Entry 3RQ7 (X-ray diffraction, 1.55 A resolution); this record covers chains A and B.

Chain A:
Protein: Serine/threonine-protein kinase PLK1
Organism: Homo sapiens
Notes: EC 2.7.11.21
UniProt: P53350 (PLK1_HUMAN); residue numbers follow UniProt; this construct covers 371-603
Amino-acid sequence (237 residues; each row starts with the number of its first residue):
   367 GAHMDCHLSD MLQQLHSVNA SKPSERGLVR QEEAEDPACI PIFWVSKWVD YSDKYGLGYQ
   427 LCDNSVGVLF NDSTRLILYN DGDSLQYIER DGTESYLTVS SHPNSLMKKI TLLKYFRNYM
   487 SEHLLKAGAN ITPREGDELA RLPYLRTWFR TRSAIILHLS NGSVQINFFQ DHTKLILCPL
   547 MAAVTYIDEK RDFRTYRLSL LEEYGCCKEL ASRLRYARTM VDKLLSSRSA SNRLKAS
Disordered / not traced: 367-372, 496-498, 501-507, 595-603
Construct notes: expression tag (367-370)
UniProt features mapped onto this chain:
  - region: A493 to R507 (Linker), H538 to K540 (Important for interaction with phosphorylated proteins)
  - modified residue: S375 (Phosphoserine), S450 (Phosphoserine), T498 (Phosphothreonine)
  - cross-link: K492 (Glycyl lysine isopeptide (Lys-Gly) (interchain with G-Cter in ubiquitin))
  - mutagenesis: W414 (W414F: Abolishes interaction with CDC25C and reduces centrosomal localization; W414F: No effect on centrosomal localization, nor on S-phase progression; when asscociated with A-427 ...), V415 (V415A: Loss of centrosomal localization and of S-phase progression; when associated with A- 414 and A-427), L427 (L427A: No effect on centrosomal localization, nor on S-phase progression; when associated with A-414. Loss of centrosomal localization and of S-phase progression; when associated with A- 414 and A-415), K492 (K492R: Severe mitotic defects leading to prometaphase delay. Increased localization at kinetochores leading to increased levels of phosphorylated BUBR1), H538 (H538A: In pincer mutant; loss of centrosomal location and decreased interaction with phosphorylated CDC25C and BUB1; when associated with M-540), K540 (K540M: In pincer mutant; loss of centrosomal location and decreased interaction with phosphorylated CDC25C and BUB1; when associated with A-538)
Reported in the primary citation:
  - conformationally variable residues (side-chain flip): Y417, Y481

Chain B:
Protein: C6H5(CH2)8-derivatized peptide inhibitor
Amino-acid sequence (7 residues; row label = number of the first residue in the row):
     1 XPLHSTX
Modified residues: ACE (acetyl group) at position 1, NH2 (amino group) at position 7; H4 (3-(8-phenyloctyl)-l-histidine; 56A); T6 (phosphothreonine; TPO)

Interface between chain A and chain B:
Pairs across the interface (24):
  K413(A) - S5(B)
  W414(A) - P2(B)
  W414(A) - L3(B)
  W414(A) - H4(B)
  W414(A) - S5(B)  hydrogen bond (backbone-side chain)
  V415(A) - L3(B)
  V415(A) - H4(B)
  D416(A) - L3(B)  hydrogen bond (backbone-backbone)
  Y417(A) - H4(B)
  Y421(A) - H4(B)
  L478(A) - H4(B)
  Y481(A) - H4(B)
  F482(A) - H4(B)
  Y485(A) - H4(B)
  L490(A) - H4(B)
  L490(A) - S5(B)
  L490(A) - T6(B)
  L490(A) - NH2_7(B)
  L491(A) - T6(B)  hydrogen bond (backbone-backbone)
  R516(A) - ACE_1(B)
  R516(A) - P2(B)  hydrogen bond (side chain-backbone)
  F535(A) - P2(B)  hydrophobic
  H538(A) - T6(B)
  K540(A) - T6(B)
Also at the interface, not in a pair above, chain A (18 interface residues in all): N533, F534
Interface features reported in the paper:
  - interface residues, chain A: V415(A), Y417(A), L478(A), Y481(A), F482(A), Y485(A)

Overview:
18 residues of chain A face 7 of chain B across their interface, with 4 hydrogen bonds. Polar contacts include
W414(A)-S5(B), R516(A)-P2(B) and D416(A)-L3(B). Curated annotation (UniProt) lists 6 mutagenesis sites on
chain A. The paper reports interface residues V415(A), Y417(A) and L478(A) among others; conformational
variability at Y417(A) and Y481(A).
Chain A is Serine/threonine-protein kinase PLK1 (Homo sapiens) and chain B is C6H5(CH2)8-derivatized peptide
inhibitor; the structure, Polo-like kinase 1 Polo box domain in complex with a C6H5(CH2)8-derivatized peptide
inhibitor, was determined by X-ray diffraction.
